8XVP - chain A; structure by X-ray diffraction, 1.98 A resolution.

[Chain A]
Protein: Inulosucrase
Source organism: Limosilactobacillus reuteri
Notes: EC 2.4.1.9
UniProt: Q8GP32 (Q8GP32_LIMRT); residues 1-798 here = UniProt positions 1-798
Amino-acid sequence (798 residues; numbered 1 to 798; the number before each row is that of its first residue):
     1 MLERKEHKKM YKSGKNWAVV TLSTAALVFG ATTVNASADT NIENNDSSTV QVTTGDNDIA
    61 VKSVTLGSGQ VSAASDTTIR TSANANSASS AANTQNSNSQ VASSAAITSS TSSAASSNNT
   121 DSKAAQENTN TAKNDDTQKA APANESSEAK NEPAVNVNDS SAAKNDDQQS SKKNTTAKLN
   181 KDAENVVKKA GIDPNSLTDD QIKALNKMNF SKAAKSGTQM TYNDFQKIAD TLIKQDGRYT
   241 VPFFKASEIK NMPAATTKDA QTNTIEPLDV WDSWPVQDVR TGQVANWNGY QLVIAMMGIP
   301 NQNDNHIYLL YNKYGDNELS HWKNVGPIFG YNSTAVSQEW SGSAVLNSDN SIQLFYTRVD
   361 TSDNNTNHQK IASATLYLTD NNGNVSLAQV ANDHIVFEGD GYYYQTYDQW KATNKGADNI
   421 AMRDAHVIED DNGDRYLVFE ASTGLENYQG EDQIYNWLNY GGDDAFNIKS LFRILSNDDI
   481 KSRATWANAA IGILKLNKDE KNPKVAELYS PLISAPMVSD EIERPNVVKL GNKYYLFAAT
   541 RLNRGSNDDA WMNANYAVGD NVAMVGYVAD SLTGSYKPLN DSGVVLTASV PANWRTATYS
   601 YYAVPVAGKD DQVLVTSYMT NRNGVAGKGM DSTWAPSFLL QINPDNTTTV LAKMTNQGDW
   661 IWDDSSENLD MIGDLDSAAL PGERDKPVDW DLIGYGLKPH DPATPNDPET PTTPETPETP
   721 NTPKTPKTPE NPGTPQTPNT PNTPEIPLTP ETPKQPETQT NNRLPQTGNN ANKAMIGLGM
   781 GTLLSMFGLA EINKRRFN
Not modelled in the structure: 1-177, 695-798
Ion coordination: Ca2+ site 1: N317, D659, I661, S666; Ca2+ site 2: D418, Q449, W486, N488, D520

[Overview]
N317, D659, I661 and S666 coordinate Ca2+ site 1. The Ca2+ site 2 is built by D418, Q449, W486, N488 and D520.
Chain A is Inulosucrase (Limosilactobacillus reuteri); the structure, Crystal structure of inulosucrase from
Lactobacillus reuteri 121, was determined by X-ray diffraction (same publication as 8XVQ and 8XVR).
